Entry 2BS1 (X-ray diffraction, 2.80 A resolution); this record covers chains B and R of the 5 polymer chains in the assembly.

# Chain B
Name: MS2 coat protein
Organism: Bacteriophage MS2
UniProtKB: P03612 (COAT_BPMS2); residues 1-129 here = UniProt positions 1-129
Sequence (129 residues; numbered 1 to 129; the number before each row is that of its first residue):
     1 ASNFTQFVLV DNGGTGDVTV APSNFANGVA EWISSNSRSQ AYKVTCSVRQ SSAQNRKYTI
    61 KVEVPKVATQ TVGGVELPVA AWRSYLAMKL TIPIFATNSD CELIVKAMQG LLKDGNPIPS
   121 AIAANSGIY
Construct notes: engineered mutation Ala87 (Asn in P03612), Lys89 (Glu in P03612)

# Chain R
Molecule: 20-nt RNA strand
Organism: Bacteriophage MS2
Sequence (20 nucleotides; row label = number of the first residue in the row):
     1 AUGCAUGUCU AAGACAGCAU
Disordered / not traced: 1-5, 18-20

# Chain B / chain R interface
Contacting residue pairs - 12 pairs, chain B then chain R:
  Arg49(B) - G7(R)  phosphate contact
  Arg49(B) - U8(R)  salt bridge to the phosphate
  Ser51(B) - U8(R)  phosphate contact
  Ser51(B) - C9(R)  hydrogen bond to the phosphate
  Ser52(B) - C9(R)  hydrogen bond to the phosphate
  Asn55(B) - C9(R)  hydrogen bond to the phosphate
  Asn55(B) - U10(R)  phosphate contact
  Lys57(B) - U8(R)  salt bridge to the phosphate
  Lys57(B) - C9(R)  salt bridge to the phosphate
  Lys89(B) - G7(R)  salt bridge to the phosphate
  Lys89(B) - U8(R)  salt bridge to the phosphate
  Thr91(B) - A11(R)  base contact

# Overview
7 residues of chain B face 5 of chain R across their interface, with 3 hydrogen bonds and 5 salt bridges.
Polar contacts include Ser51(B)-C9(R), Ser52(B)-C9(R) and Asn55(B)-C9(R).
Here chain B is MS2 coat protein and chain R is a 20-nt RNA strand, both from Bacteriophage MS2. Entry 2BS1
(MS2 (N87AE89K mutant) - Qbeta RNA hairpin complex) was determined by X-ray diffraction (same publication as
1ZSE, 2B2D, 2B2E, 2B2G, 2BNY and 2BQ5).
